PDB entry 8SIJ | X-ray diffraction, 2.60 A resolution | chains A and B

== Chain A (and B) ==
Molecule: Tryptophanase 1
From: Fusobacterium varium
Notes: chain B of this document is another copy of the same molecule, construct and numbering; everything in this record applies to it too
Reference sequence: A0A448M3A5 (A0A448M3A5_FUSVA); residues 1-463 here = UniProt positions 1-463
Amino-acid sequence (484 residues; numbered -20 to 463; the number before each row is that of its first residue; numbers below 1 keep their minus sign (His-20 is residue -20)):
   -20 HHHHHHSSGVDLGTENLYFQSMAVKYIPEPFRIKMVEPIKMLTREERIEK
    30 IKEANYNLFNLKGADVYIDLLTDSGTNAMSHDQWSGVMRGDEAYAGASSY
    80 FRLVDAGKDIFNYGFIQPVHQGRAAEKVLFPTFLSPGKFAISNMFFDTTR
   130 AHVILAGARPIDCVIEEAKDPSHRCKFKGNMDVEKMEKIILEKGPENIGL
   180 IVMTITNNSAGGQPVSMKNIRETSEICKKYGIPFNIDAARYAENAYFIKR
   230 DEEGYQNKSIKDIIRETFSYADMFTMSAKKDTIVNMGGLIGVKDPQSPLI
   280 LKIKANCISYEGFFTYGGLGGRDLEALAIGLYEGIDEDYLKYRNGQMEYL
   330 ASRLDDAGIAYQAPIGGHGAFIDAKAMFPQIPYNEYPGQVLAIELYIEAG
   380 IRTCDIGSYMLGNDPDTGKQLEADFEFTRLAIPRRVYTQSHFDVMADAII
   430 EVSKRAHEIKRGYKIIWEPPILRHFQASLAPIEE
Unresolved in the structure: -20 to 1, 129-130, 141-153, 462-463 (chain B: -20 to 1, 116, 127-130, 140-153, 462-463)
Sequence notes: expression tag (-20 to 0)
Residues lining bound ligands: pyridoxal phosphate (PLP): Thr51, Ser53, Gln100, Gly101, Arg102, Arg219, Ser256, Lys258, Lys259, Arg408

== How chain A and chain B interact ==
Pairs across the interface (88):
  Tyr5(A) - Ser419(B)
  Pro7(A) - Tyr46(B)
  Pro7(A) - Ser419(B)
  Pro7(A) - Val423(B)  hydrophobic
  Glu8(A) - Tyr46(B)  hydrogen bond (backbone-side chain)
  Glu8(A) - Thr417(B)  hydrogen bond
  Glu8(A) - Ser419(B)
  Glu8(A) - His420(B)  salt bridge
  Pro9(A) - Ile18(B)  hydrogen bond (backbone-backbone)
  Phe10(A) - Val15(B)  hydrophobic
  Phe10(A) - Glu16(B)
  Phe10(A) - Pro17(B)  hydrophobic
  Phe10(A) - Ile18(B)  hydrophobic
  Phe10(A) - His420(B)  hydrogen bond (backbone-side chain)
  Arg11(A) - Val15(B)
  Arg11(A) - Glu16(B)  salt bridge
  Arg11(A) - Ile18(B)
  Arg11(A) - Val45(B)  hydrogen bond (side chain-backbone)
  Arg11(A) - Tyr46(B)  hydrogen bond (side chain-backbone)
  Arg11(A) - Val415(B)
  Arg11(A) - Tyr416(B)  hydrogen bond
  Ile12(A) - Ile12(B)  hydrophobic
  Ile12(A) - Ala57(B)
  Ile12(A) - Arg414(B)
  Ile12(A) - Val415(B)  hydrogen bond (backbone-backbone)
  Ile12(A) - Thr417(B)
  Lys13(A) - Met14(B)  hydrogen bond (backbone-backbone)
  Lys13(A) - Ala57(B)
  Lys13(A) - Met58(B)
  Met14(A) - Ile12(B)
  Met14(A) - Lys13(B)  hydrogen bond (backbone-backbone)
  Met14(A) - Met14(B)  hydrogen bond (backbone-backbone)
  Met14(A) - Met58(B)
  Met14(A) - Ser59(B)
  Met14(A) - His60(B)
  Met14(A) - Trp63(B)
  Val15(A) - Phe10(B)  hydrophobic
  Val15(A) - Arg11(B)
  Val15(A) - Met58(B)  hydrogen bond (backbone-backbone)
  Val15(A) - Ser59(B)
  Val15(A) - His60(B)  hydrogen bond (backbone-backbone)
  Val15(A) - Arg414(B)
  Glu16(A) - Phe10(B)
  Glu16(A) - Arg11(B)  salt bridge
  Glu16(A) - His60(B)
  Pro17(A) - Pro9(B)
  Pro17(A) - Phe10(B)  hydrophobic
  Pro17(A) - Ser59(B)
  Pro17(A) - His60(B)
  Ile18(A) - Pro9(B)  hydrogen bond (backbone-backbone)
  Ile18(A) - Phe10(B)
  Ile18(A) - Arg11(B)
  Met20(A) - Pro9(B)  hydrophobic
  Met20(A) - Asp317(B)
  Val45(A) - Arg11(B)  hydrogen bond (backbone-side chain)
  Tyr46(A) - Pro7(B)
  Tyr46(A) - Glu8(B)  hydrogen bond (side chain-backbone)
  Tyr46(A) - Arg11(B)  hydrogen bond (backbone-side chain)
  Ala57(A) - Ile12(B)
  Ala57(A) - Lys13(B)
  Met58(A) - Lys13(B)
  Met58(A) - Met14(B)
  Met58(A) - Val15(B)  hydrogen bond (backbone-backbone)
  Ser59(A) - Met14(B)
  Ser59(A) - Val15(B)
  His60(A) - Met14(B)
  His60(A) - Val15(B)  hydrogen bond (backbone-backbone)
  His60(A) - Glu16(B)
  His60(A) - Pro17(B)
  Trp63(A) - Met14(B)
  Asp317(A) - Met20(B)
  Arg414(A) - Ile12(B)
  Arg414(A) - Val15(B)
  Val415(A) - Arg11(B)
  Val415(A) - Ile12(B)  hydrogen bond (backbone-backbone)
  Tyr416(A) - Arg11(B)  hydrogen bond
  Thr417(A) - Glu8(B)  hydrogen bond
  Thr417(A) - Thr417(B)
  Gln418(A) - Gln418(B)
  Gln418(A) - Ser419(B)  hydrogen bond
  Ser419(A) - Tyr5(B)
  Ser419(A) - Pro7(B)
  Ser419(A) - Glu8(B)
  Ser419(A) - Gln418(B)  hydrogen bond
  His420(A) - Glu8(B)  salt bridge
  His420(A) - Phe10(B)  hydrogen bond (side chain-backbone)
  Asp422(A) - Gln418(B)
  Val423(A) - Pro7(B)  hydrophobic
Also at the interface, not in a pair above, chain A (34 interface residues in all): Ile47, Asp48, Asp61
Also at the interface, not in a pair above, chain B (33 interface residues in all): Asp48, Glu312, Asp422

== Summary ==
The interface between chain A and chain B involves 34 residues on one side and 33 on the other; the contacts
include 25 hydrogen bonds and 4 salt bridges. Polar contacts include Glu8(A)-His420(B), Arg11(A)-Glu16(B) and
Glu8(A)-Tyr46(B). Chain A binds pyridoxal phosphate.
Chain A and chain B are both Tryptophanase 1 (Fusobacterium varium); the structure, Crystal structure of F.
varium tryptophanase, was determined by X-ray diffraction, deposited together with 8SBG and 8SL7.
